Entry 2UWX (X-ray diffraction, 2.39 A resolution); this record covers chain A.

Chain A:
Molecule: Penicillin-binding protein 1B
Source organism: Streptococcus pneumoniae
Notes: EC 2.4.1.129, 2.3.2.-
UniProt: Q7CRA4 (Q7CRA4_STRR6); numbering as in UniProt; present here: 101-122, 323-791
Chain sequence (494 residues; numbered 101 to 791; 197 numbers in that range are skipped by the numbering (no residue carries them; nothing is unmodelled there); the number before each row is that of its first residue):
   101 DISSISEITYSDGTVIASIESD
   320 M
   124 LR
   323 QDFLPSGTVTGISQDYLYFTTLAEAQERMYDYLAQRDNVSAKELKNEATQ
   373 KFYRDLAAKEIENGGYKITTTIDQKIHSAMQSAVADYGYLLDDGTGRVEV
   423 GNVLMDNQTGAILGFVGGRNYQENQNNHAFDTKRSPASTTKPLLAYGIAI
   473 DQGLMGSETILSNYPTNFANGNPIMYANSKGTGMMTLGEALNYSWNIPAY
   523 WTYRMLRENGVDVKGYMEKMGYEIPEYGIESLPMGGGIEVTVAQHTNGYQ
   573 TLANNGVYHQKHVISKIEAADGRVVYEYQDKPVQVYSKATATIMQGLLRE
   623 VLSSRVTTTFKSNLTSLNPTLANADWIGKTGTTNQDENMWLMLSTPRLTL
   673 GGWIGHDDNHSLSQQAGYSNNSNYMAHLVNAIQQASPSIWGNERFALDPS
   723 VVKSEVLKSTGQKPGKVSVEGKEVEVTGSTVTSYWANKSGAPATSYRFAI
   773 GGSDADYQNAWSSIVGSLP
Not modelled in the structure: 101-104, 120-122, 320, 124-125, 323-336, 791
Sequence notes: engineered mutation Gln686 (Arg in Q7CRA4), Gln687 (Arg in Q7CRA4)
Modified residues: Ser460 (nitrocefin acyl-serine; NC1)
Reported in the primary citation:
  - catalytic residues: Thr654

Summary:
The paper reports the catalytic residue Thr654.
Chain A is Penicillin-binding protein 1B (Streptococcus pneumoniae); the structure, Active site restructuring
regulates ligand recognition in class A penicillin-binding proteins, was determined by X-ray diffraction
together with 2XD1 and 2BG1 from the same study.
